2W6F - chains F and G of the 7 polymer chains in the assembly; structure by X-ray diffraction, 6.00 A resolution (low resolution: residue-level contacts below are approximate; hydrogen-bond / salt-bridge calls are withheld).

== Chain F ==
Name: ATP synthase subunit beta, mitochondrial
Source organism: Bos taurus
Notes: EC 3.6.3.14
Reference sequence: P00829 (ATPB_BOVIN); residues -49 to 478 here correspond to UniProt positions 1-528 (UniProt number = residue number + 50)
Sequence (528 residues; row label = number of the first residue in the row; numbers below 1 keep their minus sign (Met-49 is residue -49)):
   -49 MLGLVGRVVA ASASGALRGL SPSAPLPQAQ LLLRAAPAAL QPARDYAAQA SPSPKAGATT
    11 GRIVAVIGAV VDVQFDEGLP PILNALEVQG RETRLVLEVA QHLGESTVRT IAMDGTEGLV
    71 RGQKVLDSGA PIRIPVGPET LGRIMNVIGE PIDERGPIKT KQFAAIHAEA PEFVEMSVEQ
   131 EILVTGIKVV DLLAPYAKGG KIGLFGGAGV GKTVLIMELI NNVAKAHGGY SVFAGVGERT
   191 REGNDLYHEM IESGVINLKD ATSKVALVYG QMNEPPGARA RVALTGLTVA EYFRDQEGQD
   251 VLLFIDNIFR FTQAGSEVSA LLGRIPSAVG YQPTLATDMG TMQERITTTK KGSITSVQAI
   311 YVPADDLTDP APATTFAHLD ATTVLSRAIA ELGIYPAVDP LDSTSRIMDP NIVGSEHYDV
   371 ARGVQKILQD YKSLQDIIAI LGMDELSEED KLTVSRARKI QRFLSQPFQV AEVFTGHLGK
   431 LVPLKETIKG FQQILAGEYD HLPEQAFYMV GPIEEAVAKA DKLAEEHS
Unresolved in the structure: -49 to 8, 475-478
Swiss-Prot annotation at these positions:
  - binding site (ADP): Gly159, Val160, Gly161, Lys162, Thr163, Val164
  - binding site (ATP): Gly159, Gly161, Lys162, Thr163, Val164, Arg189
  - binding site (phosphate): Gly159, Val160, Gly161, Lys162, Thr163
  - binding site (Mg(2+)): Thr163, Glu188
  - modified residue: Lys74 (N6-acetyllysine), Lys111 (N6-acetyllysine), Lys148 (N6-acetyllysine), Lys209 (N6-acetyllysine), Lys214 (N6-acetyllysine), Thr262 (Phosphothreonine), Ser365 (Phosphoserine), Lys376 (N6-acetyllysine), Ser383 (Phosphoserine), Lys430 (N6-acetyllysine), Lys435 (N6-acetyllysine), Lys472 (N6-acetyllysine)
  - glycosylation: Ser56 (O-linked (GlcNAc) serine)

== Chain G ==
Name: ATP synthase subunit gamma, mitochondrial
Source organism: Bos taurus
Notes: EC 3.6.3.14
Reference sequence: P05631 (ATPG_BOVIN); residues -24 to 273 here correspond to UniProt positions 1-298 (UniProt number = residue number + 25)
Sequence (298 residues; each row starts with the number of its first residue; numbers below 1 keep their minus sign (Met-24 is residue -24)):
   -24 MFSRAGVAGL SAWTVQPQWI QVRNMATLKD ITRRLKSIKN IQKITKSMKM VAAAKYARAE
    36 RELKPARVYG VGSLALYEKA DIKTPEDKKK HLIIGVSSDR GLCGAIHSSV AKQMKSEAAN
    96 LAAAGKEVKI IGVGDKIRSI LHRTHSDQFL VTFKEVGRRP PTFGDASVIA LELLNSGYEF
   156 DEGSIIFNRF RSVISYKTEE KPIFSLDTIS SAESMSIYDD IDADVLRNYQ EYSLANIIYY
   216 SLKESTTSEQ SARMTAMDNA SKNASEMIDK LTLTFNRTRQ AVITKELIEI ISGAAALD
Unresolved in the structure: -24 to 0, 45-76, 91-208, 273
Swiss-Prot annotation at these positions:
  - modified residue: Lys14 (N6-acetyllysine), Lys24 (N6-succinyllysine), Lys30 (N6-acetyllysine), Lys90 (N6-acetyllysine), Ser121 (Phosphoserine), Lys129 (N6-acetyllysine), Lys172 (N6-acetyllysine), Lys245 (N6-succinyllysine)

== Chain F / chain G interface ==
Contacting residue pairs - 13 pairs, chain F then chain G:
  Ile275(F) with Ala271(G)
  Pro276(F) with Ser267(G)
  Asp386(F) with Arg9(G)
  Ala389(F) with Asn238(G)
  Ile390(F) with Ile16(G); Ala235(G); Asn238(G); Met242(G)
  Leu391(F) with Leu77(G); Ala235(G)
  Asp394(F) with Gly79(G)
  Glu395(F) with Leu77(G); Cys78(G)
Other interface residues (no listed pair), chain F (9 interface residues in all): Glu398
Other interface residues (no listed pair), chain G (13 interface residues in all): Ile13, Ala80, Lys87

== Summary ==
Chain F and chain G form an interface of 9 and 13 residues respectively. From UniProt: 6 ADP-binding residues,
6 ATP-binding residues, 5 phosphate-binding residues and Mg2+-binding residues Thr163(F) and Glu188(F) on
chain F.
Chain F is ATP synthase subunit beta, mitochondrial and chain G is ATP synthase subunit gamma, mitochondrial,
both from Bos taurus; the structure, Low resolution structures of bovine mitochondrial F1-ATPase during
controlled dehydration: Hydration State 2, was determined by X-ray diffraction, deposited together with 2W6E,
2W6G, 2W6H, 2W6I and 2W6J.
